Entry 8AJ4 (X-ray diffraction, 1.22 A resolution); this record covers chain AAA.

# Chain AAA
Protein: Lysozyme
Source organism: Gallus gallus
UniProtKB: P00698 (LYSC_CHICK); residues 1-129 here correspond to UniProt positions 19-147 (UniProt number = residue number + 18)
Chain sequence (129 residues; numbered 1 to 129; the number before each row is that of its first residue):
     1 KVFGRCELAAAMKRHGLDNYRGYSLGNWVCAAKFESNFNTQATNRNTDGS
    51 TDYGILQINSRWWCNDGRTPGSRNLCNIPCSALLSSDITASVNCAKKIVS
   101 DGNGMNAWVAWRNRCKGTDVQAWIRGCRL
Disulfides: Cys6-Cys127, Cys30-Cys115, Cys64-Cys80, Cys76-Cys94
Metal / ion sites: Na+: Ser60, Cys64, Ser72, Arg73; V ion near Asn65 (its only coordinating residue here)
Residues lining bound ligands:
  - MKO (8,8-bis($L1-oxidanyl)-2,2'-dimethyl-8,8'-spirobi[3$l4,7,9-trioxa-8$L6-vanadabicyclo[4.3.0]nona-1(6),2,4-triene]), molecule 1: Gly4, Arg5, Cys6, Glu7, Gly126, Arg128
  - MKO, molecule 2: Asn65, Gly67, Arg68, Thr69, Pro70, Ser72, Arg73, Asn74
  - MKO, molecule 3: Gly71, Ser72, Arg73, Asn74, Leu75
What the authors report for this chain:
  - binding site for MKO: Arg5, Cys6, Glu7, Arg14, Arg73, Asn74
  - MKO coordination: Asn65

# In short
Ligands of chain AAA: 3 copies of compound MKO. Ser60, Cys64, Ser72 and Arg73 form the Na+ site. The paper
reports a binding site for MKO at Arg5, Cys6 and Glu7 among others; MKO coordination by Asn65.
Chain AAA is Lysozyme (Gallus gallus); the structure, X-ray structure of lysozyme obtained upon reaction with
[VIVO(malt)2] (Structure A'), was determined by X-ray diffraction (same publication as 8AJ3 and 8AJ5).
